PDB entry 5N8L | solution NMR | chains A and C of the 3 polymer chains in the assembly

== Chain A ==
Protein: RISC-loading complex subunit TARBP2
Organism: Homo sapiens
UniProtKB: Q15633 (TRBP2_HUMAN); residues 16-227 here = UniProt positions 16-227
Sequence (215 residues; row label = number of the first residue in the row):
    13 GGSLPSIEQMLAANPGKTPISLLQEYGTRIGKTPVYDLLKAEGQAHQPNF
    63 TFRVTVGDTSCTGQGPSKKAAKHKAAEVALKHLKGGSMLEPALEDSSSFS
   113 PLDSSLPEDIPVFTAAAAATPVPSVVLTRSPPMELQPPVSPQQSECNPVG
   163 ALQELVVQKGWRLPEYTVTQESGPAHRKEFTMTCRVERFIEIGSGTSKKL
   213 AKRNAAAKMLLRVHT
Unresolved in the structure: 98-157
Construct notes: expression tag (13-15)
Curated features (UniProtKB/Swiss-Prot):
  - modified residue: Ser152 (Phosphoserine)
From the paper describing this entry:
  - binding site for the 21-nt RNA strand (chain C): Thr40, Leu175, Ala187, His188
  - binding site for the 21-nt RNA strand: Ala57, His58, Val169, His188

== Chain C ==
Molecule: 21-nt RNA strand
Sequence (21 nucleotides; row label = number of the first residue in the row):
    22 GUACGGAAUAGAUAAUUAAUU

== How chain A and chain C interact ==
Contacting residue pairs - 34 pairs, chain A then chain C:
  Lys29(A) - U38(C)  sugar contact
  Gln36(A) - A39(C)  base contact
  Glu37(A) - A39(C)  sugar contact
  Thr40(A) - A39(C)  sugar contact
  Thr40(A) - A40(C)  sugar contact
  Arg41(A) - A39(C)  phosphate contact
  Arg41(A) - A40(C)  phosphate contact
  Ala57(A) - G27(C)  base contact
  His58(A) - G26(C)  base contact
  Pro60(A) - A28(C)  sugar contact
  Phe62(A) - A28(C)  sugar contact
  Phe62(A) - A29(C)  sugar contact
  Pro78(A) - A28(C)  sugar contact
  Ser79(A) - A28(C)  phosphate contact
  Ser79(A) - A29(C)  phosphate contact
  Lys80(A) - A29(C)  phosphate contact
  Lys80(A) - U30(C)  phosphate contact
  Asn159(A) - C25(C)  sugar contact
  Asn159(A) - G26(C)  sugar contact
  Val161(A) - C25(C)  sugar contact
  Gly162(A) - C25(C)  sugar contact
  Gln165(A) - A24(C)  sugar contact
  Leu175(A) - U23(C)  sugar contact
  Leu175(A) - A24(C)  sugar contact
  Ala187(A) - A35(C)  base contact
  Ala187(A) - A36(C)  sugar contact
  His188(A) - A36(C)  sugar contact
  His188(A) - U37(C)  sugar contact
  Lys211(A) - G26(C)  phosphate contact
  Lys211(A) - G27(C)  phosphate contact
  Lys214(A) - C25(C)  phosphate contact
  Lys214(A) - G26(C)  phosphate contact
  Arg215(A) - G26(C)  phosphate contact
  Arg215(A) - G27(C)  phosphate contact

== Summary ==
22 residues of chain A face 14 of chain C across their interface. From the paper: a binding site for the 21-nt
RNA strand (chain C) at Thr40(A), Leu175(A) and Ala187(A) among others; a binding site for the 21-nt RNA
strand at Ala57(A), His58(A) and Val169(A) among others.
Here chain A is RISC-loading complex subunit TARBP2 (Homo sapiens) and chain C is a 21-nt RNA strand. Entry
5N8L (Structure of TRBP dsRBD 1 and 2 in complex with a 19 bp siRNA (Complex B)) was determined by solution
NMR, deposited together with 5N8M.
